PDB entry 7UEA | electron microscopy, 3.49 A resolution | chains A and U of the 9 polymer chains in the assembly

Chain A:
Protein: Photosystem P840 reaction center, large subunit
Source organism: Chlorobaculum tepidum TLS
UniProtKB: Q8KAY0 (Q8KAY0_CHLTE); residue numbers follow UniProt; this construct covers 1-731
Chain sequence (731 residues; numbered 1 to 731; the number before each row is that of its first residue):
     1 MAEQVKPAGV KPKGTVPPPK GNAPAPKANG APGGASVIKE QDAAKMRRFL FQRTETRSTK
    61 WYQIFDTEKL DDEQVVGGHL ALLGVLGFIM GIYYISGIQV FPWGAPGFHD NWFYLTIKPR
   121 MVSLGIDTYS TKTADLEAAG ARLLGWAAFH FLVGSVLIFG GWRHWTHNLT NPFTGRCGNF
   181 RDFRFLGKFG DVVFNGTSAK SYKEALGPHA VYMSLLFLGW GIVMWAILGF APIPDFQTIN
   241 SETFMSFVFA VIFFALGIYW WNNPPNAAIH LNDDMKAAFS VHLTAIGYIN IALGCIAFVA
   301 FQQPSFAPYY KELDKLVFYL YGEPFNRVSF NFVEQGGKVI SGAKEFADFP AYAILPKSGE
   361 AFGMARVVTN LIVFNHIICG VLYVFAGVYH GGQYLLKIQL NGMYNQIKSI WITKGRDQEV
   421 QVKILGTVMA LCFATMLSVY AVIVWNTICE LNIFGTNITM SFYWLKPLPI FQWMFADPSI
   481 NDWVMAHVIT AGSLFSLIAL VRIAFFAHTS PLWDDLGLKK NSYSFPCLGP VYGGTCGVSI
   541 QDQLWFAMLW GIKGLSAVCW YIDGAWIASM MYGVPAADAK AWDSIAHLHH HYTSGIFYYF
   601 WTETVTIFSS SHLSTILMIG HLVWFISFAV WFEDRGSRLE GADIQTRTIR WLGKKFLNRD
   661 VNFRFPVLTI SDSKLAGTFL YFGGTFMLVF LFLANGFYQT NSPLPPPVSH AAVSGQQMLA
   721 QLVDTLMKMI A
Unresolved in the structure: 1-57, 336-342, 710-731
Bound ions: 4Fe-4S cluster Fe: Cys-527, Cys-536 (shared with 2 residues of chain a); Ca2+: Asp-563, Tyr-599, Glu-603, Phe-692, Asn-695, Gly-696
Small-molecule neighbours:
  - bacteriochlorophyll a (BCL), molecule 1: Trp-61, Tyr-62, Gln-63, Phe-65, Asp-66, Thr-67, Lys-276, Phe-279, Leu-283, Leu-382, Tyr-383, Ala-386, Tyr-389, His-390, Gln-393, Tyr-523, Gln-541, Leu-544, Trp-545, Met-548, Leu-675, Phe-679
  - bacteriochlorophyll a (BCL), molecule 2: Phe-65, Thr-67, Leu-70, Gln-74, Val-75, Gly-78, His-79, Leu-82, Trp-165, Tyr-202, Asp-274, Met-275, Ala-278, Phe-279, His-282, Leu-283, Ile-286, Cys-379, Tyr-383
  - bacteriochlorophyll a (BCL), molecule 3: Asp-72, Val-75, Val-76, His-79, Leu-80, Leu-83, Val-153, Val-156, Leu-157, Phe-180, Phe-183, Phe-185, Gly-196, Thr-197, Ser-198, Lys-200, Ser-201, Tyr-202, Ala-205, Pro-208, His-209, Tyr-212, Met-213, Leu-216
  - bacteriochlorophyll a (BCL), molecule 4: Leu-80, Val-156, Leu-157, Phe-159, Gly-160, His-164, Leu-169, Thr-170, Asn-171, Pro-172, Arg-176, Cys-177, Gly-178, Asn-179, Phe-180, Phe-183, Arg-184, Phe-185, Leu-186, Tyr-212
  - bacteriochlorophyll a (BCL), molecule 5: Leu-83, Leu-86, Gly-87, Met-90, Tyr-94, Ile-117, Arg-120, Met-121, Leu-124, Ile-126, Trp-146, Phe-149, His-150, Val-153, Gly-154, Leu-157, Met-213, Leu-216, Phe-217, Trp-220, Val-223, Glu-242, Ile-289, Leu-293
  - bacteriochlorophyll a (BCL), molecule 6: Leu-83, Tyr-202, Lys-203, Ala-205, Leu-206, His-209, Ala-210, Met-213, Leu-216, Gly-219, Trp-220, Val-223, Pro-265, Ala-267, His-270, Leu-271, Ala-278, Val-281, His-282, Ala-285, Ile-286, Trp-411
  - bacteriochlorophyll a (BCL), molecule 7: Leu-86, Met-90, Tyr-93, Thr-116, Ile-117, Arg-120, Ile-286, Ile-289, Asn-290, Leu-293, Ile-372, Asn-375, His-376, Cys-379, Tyr-383
  - bacteriochlorophyll a (BCL), molecule 8: Tyr-93, Trp-112, Phe-113, Thr-116, Ile-117, Leu-371, Ile-372, Phe-374, Asn-375, Ile-378, Cys-379, Leu-382, Met-548, Thr-678, Phe-679, Phe-682, Gly-683, Phe-686, Met-687, Val-689, Phe-690, Leu-693
  - bacteriochlorophyll a (BCL), molecule 9: Asp-110, Asn-111, Trp-112, Phe-113, Leu-320, Tyr-321, Gly-322, His-612, Thr-615, Ile-616, Ile-619, Met-687, Phe-690
  - bacteriochlorophyll a (BCL), molecule 10: Pro-119, Arg-120, Ser-123, Phe-217, Trp-220, Phe-236, Gln-237, Thr-238, Ile-239, Ser-241, Glu-242, Met-245, Ser-246, Phe-249, Leu-293, Ile-296, Phe-301, Ser-305, Phe-306, Tyr-309, Tyr-310
  - bacteriochlorophyll a (BCL), molecule 11: Ile-269, His-270, Ala-277, Ser-280, Val-281, Thr-284, Ala-285, Tyr-288, Val-384, Val-388, Gly-391, Gly-392, Tyr-394, Leu-395, Tyr-404, Ile-410, Trp-411, Ile-412, Lys-414, Gly-415, Leu-497, Leu-500, Ala-504, Phe-505
  - bacteriochlorophyll a (BCL), molecule 12: Leu-431, Ala-434, Thr-435, Ser-438, Leu-465, Lys-466, Pro-467, Leu-468, Phe-471, Phe-475, Asp-482, Trp-483, Ala-486, His-487, Thr-490
  - F26 (2-[(1E,3E,5E,7E,9E,11E,13E,15E,17E,19E)-3,7,12,16,20,24-hexamethylpentacosa-1,3,5,7,9,11,13,15,17,19,23-undecaenyl]-1,3,4-trimethyl-benzene): His-79, Leu-82, Leu-83, Val-85, Leu-86, Ile-89, Tyr-93, Phe-113, Tyr-202, His-209
  - F39 ([(2R,3S,4S,5R,6R)-6-[(10E,12E,14E)-2,6,10,14,19,23-hexamethyl-25-(2,3,6-trimethylphenyl)pentacosa-6,8,10,12,14,16,18,20,22,24-decaen-2-yl]oxy-3,4,5-tris(oxidanyl)oxan-2-yl]methyl dodecanoate): Phe-236, Gln-237, Tyr-288, Ile-291, Ala-292, Leu-293, Gly-294, Cys-295, Ile-296, Ala-297, Val-299, Ala-300, Phe-301, Gln-303, Ser-305, Phe-306, Ile-372, His-376, Trp-411, Val-501, Ala-504, Phe-505
  - Chlorophyll A ester (G2O), molecule 1: Met-429, Cys-432, Phe-433, Met-436, Leu-437, Tyr-440, Phe-495, Ile-498, Arg-502, Phe-546, Leu-549, Trp-550
  - Chlorophyll A ester (G2O), molecule 2: Met-436, Leu-437, Tyr-440, Ala-441, Val-444, Thr-447, Ile-448, Ile-453, Phe-454, Phe-495, Leu-549, Trp-550, Ile-552, Lys-553, Met-570, Ile-596, Phe-597, Phe-600, Trp-624, Tyr-681
  - Chlorophyll A ester (G2O), molecule 3: Thr-615, Met-618, Ile-619, His-621, Leu-622, Phe-625, Phe-628
  - Chlorophyll A ester (G2O), molecule 4: Leu-622, Phe-625, Ile-626, Phe-628, Ala-629, Phe-632, Asp-634, Ser-637, Arg-638, Gly-641, Ala-642, Gln-645
  - Bacteriochlorophyll A isomer (GS0), molecule 1: Met-436, Val-439, Ile-443, Val-488, Ala-491, Gly-492, Ile-552, Lys-553, Ser-556, Ala-557, Trp-560, Ile-567, Ile-596, Phe-600, Thr-604, Ile-607, Phe-608, Leu-617, His-621, Trp-624, Tyr-681, Thr-685, Leu-688, Val-689, Phe-692
  - Bacteriochlorophyll A isomer (GS0), molecule 2: Phe-597, Phe-600, Trp-601, Trp-624
  - 4Fe-4S cluster (SF4): Cys-527, Gly-529, Pro-530, Gly-534, Thr-535, Cys-536, Glu-633, Ile-670

Chain U:
Protein: Bacteriochlorophyll a protein
Source organism: Chlorobaculum tepidum TLS
UniProtKB: Q46393 (BCPA_CHLTE); residue numbers follow UniProt; this construct covers 1-366
Chain sequence (366 residues; row label = number of the first residue in the row):
     1 MALFGSNDVT TAHSDYEIVL EGGSSSWGKV KARAKVNAPP ASPLLPADCD VKLNVKPLDP
    61 AKGFVRISAV FESIVDSTKN KLTIEADIAN ETKERRISVG EGMVSVGDFS HTFSFEGSVV
   121 NLFYYRSDAV RRNVPNPIYM QGRQFHDILM KVPLDNNDLI DTWEGTVKAI GSTGAFNDWI
   181 RDFWFIGPAF TALNEGGQRI SRIEVNGLNT ESGPKGPVGV SRWRFSHGGS GMVDSISRWA
   241 ELFPSDKLNR PAQVEAGFRS DSQGIEVKVD GEFPGVSVDA GGGLRRILNH PLIPLVHHGM
   301 VGKFNNFNVD AQLKVVLPKG YKIRYAAPQY RSQNLEEYRW SGGAYARWVE HVCKGGVGQF
   361 EILYAQ
Unresolved in the structure: 1-2
Bound ions: bacteriochlorophyll a Mg site 1 near Tyr-124 (its only coordinating residue here); bacteriochlorophyll a Mg site 2 near Leu-242 (its only coordinating residue here)
Small-molecule neighbours:
  - bacteriochlorophyll a (BCL), molecule 1: Ala-12, Ser-14, Tyr-16, Ala-34, Val-36, Ala-38, Pro-39, Pro-40, Ala-41, Ser-42, Trp-184, Ile-186, Ala-189, Phe-258, Ser-260, Ile-265, Val-267, His-298, Val-301, Gly-302, Phe-304, Asn-305, Phe-307, Cys-353
  - bacteriochlorophyll a (BCL), molecule 2: Tyr-16, Ile-18, Val-30, Ala-32, Cys-49, Val-51, Ala-256, Gly-257, Phe-258, Val-267, Val-269, Ile-287, Leu-288, Asn-289, His-290, Pro-291, Pro-294, Leu-295, His-298, Leu-313, Tyr-345, Trp-348, Val-349, Val-352, Cys-353, Phe-360, Ile-362
  - bacteriochlorophyll a (BCL), molecule 3: Val-30, Val-51, Leu-53, Val-55, Val-65, Ile-67, Phe-71, Ile-88, Arg-96, Asp-234, Ser-235, Arg-238, Glu-241, Leu-242, Phe-243, Pro-244, Leu-248, Val-254, Ala-256, Val-269, Phe-273, Pro-274, Gly-275, Val-276, Leu-288, Pro-291, Pro-294
  - bacteriochlorophyll a (BCL), molecule 4: Ala-41, Ser-42, Phe-71, Leu-82, Trp-184, Phe-185, Ile-186, Pro-188, Ala-189, Ala-192, Gln-198, Asp-234, Ile-293, Pro-294, His-297, His-298, Met-300, Val-301
  - bacteriochlorophyll a (BCL), molecule 5: Ser-42, Pro-43, Leu-44, Ala-47, Cys-49, Phe-71, Ser-73, Val-75, Asn-80, Lys-81, Leu-82, Ile-84, Val-106, Phe-113, Phe-115, Ile-148, Met-150, Phe-183, Trp-184, Ile-186, Phe-258
  - bacteriochlorophyll a (BCL), molecule 6: Leu-53, Asn-54, Val-55, Ile-67, Ala-69, Phe-71, Ile-84, Ala-86, Ile-88, Arg-96, Ile-97, Ser-98, Phe-115, Gly-117, Val-119, Gln-144, His-146, Ile-148, Met-150, Trp-184, Ile-200, Trp-223, Phe-225, His-227, Ser-235, Trp-239, Leu-242, Ala-252, Gln-253, Val-254, Glu-272, Phe-273
  - bacteriochlorophyll a (BCL), molecule 7: Val-104, Val-106, Phe-109, His-111, Phe-113, Met-150, Val-152, Leu-154, Asp-158, Leu-159, Thr-162, Trp-163, Thr-166, Ile-180, Phe-183, Trp-184, Ile-203, Val-205, Leu-208, Gly-219, Ser-221, Trp-223
  - bacteriochlorophyll a (BCL), molecule 8: Leu-122, Phe-123, Tyr-124, Tyr-125, Arg-126, Ser-127, Arg-143, Phe-145
  - bacteriochlorophyll a (BCL), molecule 9: Tyr-125, Val-130, Val-134, Pro-137, Ile-138, Tyr-139, Met-140, Gln-141
  - bacteriochlorophyll a (BCL), molecule 10: Tyr-125, Ser-127, Ala-129, Val-130, Asn-133
  - bacteriochlorophyll a (BCL), molecule 11: Asp-161, Thr-162, Gly-165, Thr-166, Lys-168, Ala-169, Ser-172, Thr-173, Phe-176, Trp-179, Ile-180, Phe-183
UniProt features mapped onto this chain:
  - binding site (bacteriochlorophyll a): His-111, His-146, His-290, His-297, His-298

Chain A / chain U interface:
Contacting residue pairs (29; chain A residue first):
  Ala-199(A) / Asp-8(U)
  Ser-201(A) / Asp-8(U)  hydrogen bond
  Lys-203(A) / Asp-8(U)  salt bridge
  Lys-203(A) / Val-9(U)
  Glu-204(A) / Asn-7(U)  hydrogen bond
  Glu-204(A) / Asp-8(U)
  Trp-261(A) / Asn-7(U)  hydrogen bond (backbone-side chain)
  Asn-262(A) / Leu-3(U)
  Asn-262(A) / Phe-4(U)
  Pro-264(A) / Asn-7(U)
  Asn-266(A) / Val-9(U)  hydrogen bond (side chain-backbone)
  Asn-266(A) / Thr-11(U)  hydrogen bond
  Asn-272(A) / Gln-263(U)  hydrogen bond
  Met-403(A) / Gln-263(U)
  Asn-405(A) / Arg-259(U)  hydrogen bond (backbone-side chain)
  Asn-405(A) / Asp-261(U)
  Gln-406(A) / Asp-261(U)
  Gln-406(A) / Ser-262(U)  hydrogen bond
  Gln-406(A) / Gln-263(U)
  Ile-407(A) / Gln-263(U)
  Lys-408(A) / Asn-37(U)
  Lys-408(A) / Arg-259(U)  hydrogen bond (side chain-backbone)
  Lys-408(A) / Ser-260(U)
  Lys-408(A) / Asp-261(U)  salt bridge
  Lys-408(A) / Gly-264(U)  hydrogen bond (side chain-backbone)
  Lys-408(A) / Ile-265(U)
  Lys-408(A) / Glu-266(U)
  Ile-410(A) / Lys-35(U)
  Arg-416(A) / Arg-259(U)
Also at the interface, not in a pair above, chain A (23 interface residues in all): Val-192, Val-193, Asn-195, Ile-258, Asn-263, Ala-268, Thr-413
Also at the interface, not in a pair above, chain U (17 interface residues in all): Asn-308

Overview:
23 residues of chain A face 17 of chain U across their interface, with 10 hydrogen bonds and 2 salt bridges.
Among the polar pairs are Lys-203(A)/Asp-8(U), Lys-408(A)/Asp-261(U) and Ser-201(A)/Asp-8(U).
Here chain A is Photosystem P840 reaction center, large subunit and chain U is Bacteriochlorophyll a protein,
both from Chlorobaculum tepidum TLS. Entry 7UEA (Photosynthetic assembly of Chlorobaculum tepidum (RC-FMO1))
was determined by electron microscopy, deposited together with 7UEB.
